Entry 8TOC (electron microscopy, 3.11 A resolution); this record covers chains R and b of the 181 polymer chains in the assembly.

[Chain R]
Molecule: 4269-nt RNA strand
Source organism: Bacteria abnormis
Sequence (4269 nucleotides; each row starts with the number of its first residue):
     1 GGAGUGAACC CCGGAGGGGG UUCGCUGAAA GCCGAAUCGA AUUCGACUUU GCGUGAUUCA
    61 CAUCACGUCU UACUCACGAU ACUAGUACCG CGAGUUAUCU UGUGGUAAUU AAAAACUACC
   121 AGGAGAUAAC UUUAUGAAGA AAAGGACAAA AGCCUUGCUU CCCUAUGCGG UUUUCAUCAU
   181 ACUCAGCUUU CAACUAACAU UGUUGACUGC CUUGUUUAUG UAUUACCAUU AUACCUUUUA
   241 GGAGAUGGUG UCAUGAACAU GUACAAAUGG GUACCUGAAA GUAUCCGCGA UUCUGGCGAG
   301 GGGCAACCCU CUUAUUCAAA UAAUGGUGAU UAUGCACCGA GCGGCCCUUG GGUUGCUGCG
   361 GGUAUUCAUA CCAUGCCACA AUCGCUGCGG GAUUCCAUGA GAAAUUCUAU CAUGGUCACC
   421 GCGCAAGCUC GUCGUGAUGU CAUUGGCCCC GAAUGGGGCC CUGACGGACG CUUUACUGGA
   481 UAUGCUUCAG UGAUCGGGAC ACCUGAUCCU AAGCCUGCUG AUAUUGUGAA CAAGUUUACA
   541 GUUGAACGCA GACCGGUCAG CAACGGAAAU UUUCAACAGC GUGUGAAAGC UGGUGACAUU
   601 GUUGUUGCAC CGUAUACCAG UGAUGGAAAG AUUACUGUUA AACUAGUCGC CGGUCAGAAG
   661 GACAUUUCAA GUACUCCUGA UUACGAUUAU CGAAUUGACA GUAGUUUGGC GUCAUCCGCC
   721 GGAUUUGUUG UUGCUGGUGA ACGUUGGUAU UAUACCAAAC GUCACUUCAU UAUCCCUCGU
   781 UACUUCCAAA ACUGGCGCAU GCGCCGGCGU AAGUACGUAA CUGGUUGGGU AAUGCCAACG
   841 UUUUAUAGUC CGAAAGAGAU UUUUAAUCGC CUUAAGGAUU CGUUGGUACC AGAUACUGGG
   901 UUAGUCACCC AAGUUUGGGC AGACAACAAC ACAAAACGGA UGGAUUUCCU CACCGCUAUG
   961 GCUGAAAUCC CACAGACUCU CUCUUCUUUU CUCGAUGCGU UGGGUUACCU CGGAUCGCUU
  1021 AUUAAAGAUU UUAAACGUCG UCGCUUCUUU UUAAAUAAAG CGCAUCAACG UAUCCGUAAU
  1081 AAGCUCGGGG UGUCUUUCGC AGAAAGAAGA UCACAAAUUG UAUCUAAGUA CGAUCGUAAG
  1141 AUCGCAUCUG CCCGUAAGCC UGCAAUUAUU GUAAAAUUGC GGCAACGGAA AGAAAAGGCC
  1201 UUAAAAGCCC UAGAUAAAAU GCGUGUUCGA GAGGAAAAGA AAAUGAUACG UGAAUUUGCC
  1261 ACUCAGGCAG CCUCACUAUG GCUUUCUUUU CGGUACGAGA UCAUGCCGCU UUAUUAUCAA
  1321 UCUCAGGACG UAUUGGACGU AAUUGCCAAC UCGACUUCUG AAUUUAUGAC AUCGCGGGAC
  1381 UUUGUUGCUA AAGCAAUCAA CAUUGGAAUU CCUUUGGAAU GGAAUCUUGA UCAAGAAAAC
  1441 UUGGUUUCUC AACCGAGACA CAAUGUGAUG GUUAAAUCAA AAUUGUCACC CGAAAACAAC
  1501 AUCGGGAAGA CUCUUUCAGU UAAUCCAUUU ACAACAGCUU GGGAGCUGUU GACAUUGUCC
  1561 UUCGUCGUCG ACUGGUUUGU CAACUUUGGU GACGUCAUCG CAGGGUUUAC UGGCGGUUAC
  1621 UCAGAUGAUU CUGGGGCAAC UGCUAGUUGG CGCUUUGAUG AUAAAAAGGU AUUCCACUUA
  1681 AAGAAUAUCC CCUCAGCUAU GGUGAUCGUC GACAUUAACU UCUACACCCG UCAGGUCAUU
  1741 GACCCGCGGC UGUGCGGGGG GCUUGCUUUC UCCCCCAAAC UUAACCUUUU CCGGUAUCUU
  1801 GACGCCAUGA GUUUAUCAUG GAAUCGAUCU CGUUUAAAGA UCAGUCGAGC UACUUGACAA
  1861 UUUUCUGCGC ACCCAUCCCG GGUGGCGCCC AAAGUGAGGA AAAUCACAUG GCAAAUAAGC
  1921 CAAUGCAACC GAUCACAUCU ACAGCAAAUA AAAUUGUGUG GAGUGAUCCA ACUCGUUUAU
  1981 CAACUACAUU UUCAGCAAGU CUGUUACGCC AACGUGUUAA AGUUGGUAUA GCCGAACUGA
  2041 AUAAUGUUUC AGGUCAAUAU GUAUCUGUUU AUAAGCGUCC UGCACCUAAA CCGGAAGGUU
  2101 GUGCAGAUGC CUGUGUCAUU AUGCCGAAUG AAAACCAAUC CAUUCGCACA GUGAUUUCAG
  2161 GGUCAGCCGA AAACUUGGCU ACCUUAAAAG CAGAAUGGGA AACUCACAAA CGUAACGUUG
  2221 ACACACUCUU CGCGAGCGGC AACGCCGGUU UGGGUUUCCU UGACCCUACU GCGGCUAUCG
  2281 UAUCGUCUGA UACUACUGCU UAAGUGGUGA UUACUGUGCC UAAAAGUCAA AAUAAACGAC
  2341 AAAUAAGACG CAGUUCUUCC GUUAAUUACA AGAAUAUCGU UAAAGCUUGC AAUGAUGCAA
  2401 UGCUAAACGC UUGUGAUCAA CUGAAGUCCA CGAGUAUUCC UGCUUUCCAA UCAAACGUCC
  2461 UUUCGGAUGU UCUUUCCCUC UCUGAUGCGG CCGACAUAAC AGUCAAGCAC CGAAUUGUUU
  2521 CUAAAUUCGG CGAGCCUGCU GGGUCGAGCC UCCGCGACGU UGCUUUUAAC AAUUAUAAAU
  2581 UGUUCGAACA ACAUCUUGGG AGCAUUCCUC AGAUUACUAA UCUGUGGCAG GAAGGAAAAG
  2641 AGUUUUUCUU UUUGCGGAAA GCAAAGGCUA ACUUGGGUAA AUGGUUAAAA ACAUUUAAAC
  2701 UUGACUAUAA UUCUAUUACA GUCGAGUUCA CCCCAGGUGA GUCUUAUACC UCGGCCACUG
  2761 GGCACGUAUC GGUGUUUGCU AAGCUUUCCA ACUUAGCUCA CUGGACAUGC ACUGCUGACG
  2821 UCGUUGAUGA UGUUUGCCAU CUAGUGUAUU AUAAUCGCGG CCUAAAGGCU GCCGCUAGAA
  2881 AACACAUCGG UCUGAUGGUC CCAAUUGAGG GAGAGUCUGG GUUUGACACC UUUUCUCGCC
  2941 ACCUCAUGGG UGUUAUAUCC AUCGUUCCUG GGGCCCGCGG CGCAUCCGUG CCGAAGAACC
  3001 AGGAAACGGA CCGUUUUAUC GACGUUGAAC CCACUUUCAA UAUGAUUCUC CAGCGUUGGG
  3061 UAGCGGGCGA AAUUACUCGC UGCUUAACUU UAGCUAAGAA UCAUCUUGGC GCAUCACGGA
  3121 AUAUUAACGG UAAAGUUGUA UUUCACGAUG CUCAAGAAUU GCACAAAGAA AUGAUCCGAG
  3181 AUCUUUCUUA UGCUACUAUU GAUUUUUCAA ACGCUUCUGA UAGCGUCUUG CUGUGGGUGG
  3241 UACAGCUUCU UUUUCCGAAG CAUGUAUCGU AUGUUUUGAC ACAGUAUCGU UCGUCGACUG
  3301 UCCAACUCGG UUCAGAUCUU AUCGAACCGA AUAAACUUUC AAGUAUGGGA AAUGGUUUUA
  3361 CUUUUGAAGU AAUGACCCUC CUCUUACUGU CGAUAGGUAG AAUCUUUGAU CCUACCUGCC
  3421 GGGUUUACGG AGAUGAUGUU AUCAUCAAAG CAGAAGUAGC CGACGAUUUC AUCAACACUG
  3481 UGUCAUCCAU UGCCUUCAUG ACGAACAAUA AGAAGACCUU UUUGAAGGGU CUCUUUCGUG
  3541 AAUCAUGCGG UGCUUUCCAA UUUGACACAU UUGACAUCCA GUCAUUUGAG UUCGAAUGGG
  3601 CUGAUAAUUU UACUGACGUU AUUGCGAUCU GCAACAAACU GAAGUUAAUU AUCGACGCUG
  3661 CUCAAUGCAA CGAAGCAGUA AUAGCAAUAU UACGCAAUGC GCAUACCGUC AUCUGUGAAU
  3721 GCAUCCCUGU UCUUUGCAAG GGACCGCAGC CGCCUGAUUU CAACCUCUUU UUAUCUCAAU
  3781 AUGUUUAUGA UGAUAAUUGG AAGAAGAAAC AGAUGAAAUC UGAUUUAGCC AUAACUAAGC
  3841 UAAAUAGACU CGUUGAUAAA CAAUGGGGUU UCUUUUCAGC UACACAUCAU CACCCUGAGG
  3901 AAUUAUGUUA CGUAAACAUU CCUGUUUACG UCCCUCGUCG UGAUUCUGUU CAUGCUGGCC
  3961 AGAAUCUUUU CGUUGACCUU UCAAAUCUUU ACGCUUUACG UUUUACCAAA UCAACGGUAA
  4021 GAGGUAAAGG UAAAUGGGUC AAUGUUCCCC ACUGGGUUAC ACCGGUUGGU UCAAUUUAUC
  4081 GUGCUUCCCG UAUCAGACAG CAAUACCCUA ACAUAGGGGA AUUGCCUACC UGCUACUGGU
  4141 CACCACAUCA GUUGGACUUG AUCACCUCCU AAUAAAUCUU UACGAUUUAU AAUAAUGGUA
  4201 UGUACUAUGA GUAUGUAUGU AGGUUGAAAA CCCUACCCGC UUAGGAUUGC UUAGCAGUCC
  4261 UUCCCGGCA

[Chain b]
Molecule: Maturation protein
Source organism: Acinetobacter phage AP205
UniProtKB: Q9AZ43 (Q9AZ43_9VIRU); numbering as in UniProt (aligned over 1-534)
Amino-acid sequence (534 residues; numbered 1 to 534; the number before each row is that of its first residue):
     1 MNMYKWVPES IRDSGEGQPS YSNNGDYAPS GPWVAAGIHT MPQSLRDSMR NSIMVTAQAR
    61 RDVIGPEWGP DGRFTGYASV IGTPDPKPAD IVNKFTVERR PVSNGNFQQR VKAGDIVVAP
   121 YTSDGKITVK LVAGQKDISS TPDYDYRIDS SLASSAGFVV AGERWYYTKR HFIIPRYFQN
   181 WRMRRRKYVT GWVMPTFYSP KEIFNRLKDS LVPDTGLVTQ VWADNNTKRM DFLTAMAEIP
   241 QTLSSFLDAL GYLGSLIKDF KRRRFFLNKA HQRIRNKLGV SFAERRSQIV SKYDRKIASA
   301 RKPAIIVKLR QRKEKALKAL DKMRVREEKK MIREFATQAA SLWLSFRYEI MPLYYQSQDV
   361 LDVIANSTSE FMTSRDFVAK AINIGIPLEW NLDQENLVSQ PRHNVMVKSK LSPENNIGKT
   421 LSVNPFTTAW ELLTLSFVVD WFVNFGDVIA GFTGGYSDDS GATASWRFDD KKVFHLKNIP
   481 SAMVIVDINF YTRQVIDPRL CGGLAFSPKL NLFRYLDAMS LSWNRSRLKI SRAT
From the paper describing this entry:
  - self-association interface (contacts with another copy of this molecule); pairs are residue here / residue on that copy: Gln220-Glu67, Asp321-Arg347 (salt bridge), Ser531-Arg402 (hydrogen bond), Asn524
  - binding site for the 4269-nt RNA strand (chain R): Phe107, Tyr121

[Interface between chain R and chain b]
Pairs across the interface (86; chain R residue first):
  C2815(R) with Arg301(b), hydrogen bond to the sugar
  U2816(R) with Arg301(b), phosphate contact
  C2838(R) with Arg295(b), salt bridge to the phosphate
  A2882(R) with Lys292(b), salt bridge to the phosphate
  C2883(R) with Lys296(b), sugar contact
  A2884(R) with Lys296(b), salt bridge to the phosphate
  C2885(R) with Lys296(b), base contact
  A2886(R) with Leu309(b), base contact; Arg312(b), hydrogen bond to the base
  U2887(R) with Lys308(b), base contact; Arg312(b), hydrogen bond to the sugar
  C2888(R) with Lys315(b), phosphate contact
  G2889(R) with Lys315(b), phosphate contact
  G2890(R) with Lys318(b), phosphate contact; Lys322(b), salt bridge to the phosphate
  U2891(R) with Lys322(b), phosphate contact
  U2899(R) with Phe266(b), base contact
  G2950(R) with Tyr252(b), phosphate contact
  U2951(R) with Ser255(b), hydrogen bond to the phosphate
  G2952(R) with Lys258(b), salt bridge to the phosphate; Asp259(b), base contact; Arg262(b), hydrogen bond to the base
  U2953(R) with Lys258(b), hydrogen bond to the base; Asp259(b), base contact; Lys261(b), base contact; Arg262(b), hydrogen bond to the base
  U2954(R) with Phe265(b), phosphate contact
  A2955(R) with Arg262(b), base contact; Phe265(b), phosphate contact; Phe266(b), base contact
  U2956(R) with Phe266(b), phosphate contact
  A2957(R) with Phe266(b), phosphate contact; Arg273(b), hydrogen bond to the sugar
  U2958(R) with Arg273(b), salt bridge to the phosphate; Lys277(b), sugar contact
  C3007(R) with Arg285(b), base contact; Gln288(b), hydrogen bond to the base
  G4197(R) with Tyr348(b), base contact
  C4240(R) with Ser422(b), hydrogen bond to the phosphate
  U4241(R) with Ser422(b), hydrogen bond to the phosphate
  U4242(R) with Lys419(b), phosphate contact
  G4245(R) with Lys112(b), base contact
  A4246(R) with Gln108(b), hydrogen bond to the base; Lys112(b), base contact
  U4248(R) with Gly105(b), hydrogen bond to the sugar; Asn106(b), sugar contact; Phe107(b), hydrogen bond to the sugar; Gln108(b), base contact
  G4249(R) with Ser103(b), hydrogen bond to the phosphate; Asn104(b), hydrogen bond to the base; Gly105(b), phosphate contact; Phe107(b), stacking on the base
  C4250(R) with Val102(b), hydrogen bond to the base
  U4251(R) with Arg99(b), salt bridge to the phosphate; Pro101(b), base contact; Val102(b), hydrogen bond to the base; Tyr121(b), stacking on the base; Arg493(b), hydrogen bond to the base
  U4252(R) with Tyr121(b), hydrogen bond to the phosphate; Ser123(b), sugar contact; Asp124(b), base contact; Gly125(b), base contact; Arg467(b), hydrogen bond to the base; Asn489(b), hydrogen bond to the base; Phe490(b), base contact; Tyr491(b), hydrogen bond to the base
  A4253(R) with Tyr491(b), phosphate contact
  G4254(R) with Arg375(b), salt bridge to the phosphate; Asn404(b), hydrogen bond to the phosphate; Met406(b), phosphate contact; Ser465(b), hydrogen bond to the phosphate; Tyr491(b), hydrogen bond to the phosphate; Arg493(b), hydrogen bond to the base
  C4255(R) with Phe107(b), base contact; Val117(b), base contact; Arg375(b), salt bridge to the phosphate
  A4256(R) with Val111(b), base contact; Val117(b), base contact
  G4257(R) with Val111(b), hydrogen bond to the base; Gly114(b), base contact; Asp115(b), hydrogen bond to the base; Ile116(b), base contact; Phe371(b), stacking on the base; Lys408(b), base contact
  U4258(R) with Lys112(b), base contact
  C4259(R) with Lys112(b), base contact
Other interface residues (no listed pair), chain R (46 interface residues in all): A2881, C2892, U3734, G4244
Other interface residues (no listed pair), chain b (63 interface residues in all): Ala119, Lys126, Lys269, Ser299, Arg326, Leu344, Arg402, Arg527

[In short]
The interface between chain R and chain b involves 46 residues on one side and 63 on the other; the contacts
include 29 hydrogen bonds, 9 salt bridges and 3 aromatic stacking contacts. Among the polar pairs are
A2886(R)-Arg312(b), G2952(R)-Arg262(b) and U2953(R)-Lys258(b). The paper reports a binding site for the
4269-nt RNA strand (chain R) at Phe107(b) and Tyr121(b); a self-association interface involving Gln220(b),
Asp321(b) and Asn524(b) among others.
Chain R is a 4269-nt RNA strand (Bacteria abnormis) and chain b is Maturation protein (Acinetobacter phage
AP205); the structure, Acinetobacter phage AP205, was determined by electron microscopy (same publication as
8TOB, 8TV9, 8TVA, 8TW2 and 8TWC).
